Entry 8W9C (electron microscopy, 3.30 A resolution); this record covers chains A and B of the 6 polymer chains in the assembly.

== Chain A ==
Molecule: Transcriptional regulatory protein SIN3
Source organism: Saccharomyces cerevisiae
UniProt: P22579 (SIN3_YEAST); numbering as in UniProt (aligned over 1-1536)
Chain sequence (1536 residues; row label = number of the first residue in the row):
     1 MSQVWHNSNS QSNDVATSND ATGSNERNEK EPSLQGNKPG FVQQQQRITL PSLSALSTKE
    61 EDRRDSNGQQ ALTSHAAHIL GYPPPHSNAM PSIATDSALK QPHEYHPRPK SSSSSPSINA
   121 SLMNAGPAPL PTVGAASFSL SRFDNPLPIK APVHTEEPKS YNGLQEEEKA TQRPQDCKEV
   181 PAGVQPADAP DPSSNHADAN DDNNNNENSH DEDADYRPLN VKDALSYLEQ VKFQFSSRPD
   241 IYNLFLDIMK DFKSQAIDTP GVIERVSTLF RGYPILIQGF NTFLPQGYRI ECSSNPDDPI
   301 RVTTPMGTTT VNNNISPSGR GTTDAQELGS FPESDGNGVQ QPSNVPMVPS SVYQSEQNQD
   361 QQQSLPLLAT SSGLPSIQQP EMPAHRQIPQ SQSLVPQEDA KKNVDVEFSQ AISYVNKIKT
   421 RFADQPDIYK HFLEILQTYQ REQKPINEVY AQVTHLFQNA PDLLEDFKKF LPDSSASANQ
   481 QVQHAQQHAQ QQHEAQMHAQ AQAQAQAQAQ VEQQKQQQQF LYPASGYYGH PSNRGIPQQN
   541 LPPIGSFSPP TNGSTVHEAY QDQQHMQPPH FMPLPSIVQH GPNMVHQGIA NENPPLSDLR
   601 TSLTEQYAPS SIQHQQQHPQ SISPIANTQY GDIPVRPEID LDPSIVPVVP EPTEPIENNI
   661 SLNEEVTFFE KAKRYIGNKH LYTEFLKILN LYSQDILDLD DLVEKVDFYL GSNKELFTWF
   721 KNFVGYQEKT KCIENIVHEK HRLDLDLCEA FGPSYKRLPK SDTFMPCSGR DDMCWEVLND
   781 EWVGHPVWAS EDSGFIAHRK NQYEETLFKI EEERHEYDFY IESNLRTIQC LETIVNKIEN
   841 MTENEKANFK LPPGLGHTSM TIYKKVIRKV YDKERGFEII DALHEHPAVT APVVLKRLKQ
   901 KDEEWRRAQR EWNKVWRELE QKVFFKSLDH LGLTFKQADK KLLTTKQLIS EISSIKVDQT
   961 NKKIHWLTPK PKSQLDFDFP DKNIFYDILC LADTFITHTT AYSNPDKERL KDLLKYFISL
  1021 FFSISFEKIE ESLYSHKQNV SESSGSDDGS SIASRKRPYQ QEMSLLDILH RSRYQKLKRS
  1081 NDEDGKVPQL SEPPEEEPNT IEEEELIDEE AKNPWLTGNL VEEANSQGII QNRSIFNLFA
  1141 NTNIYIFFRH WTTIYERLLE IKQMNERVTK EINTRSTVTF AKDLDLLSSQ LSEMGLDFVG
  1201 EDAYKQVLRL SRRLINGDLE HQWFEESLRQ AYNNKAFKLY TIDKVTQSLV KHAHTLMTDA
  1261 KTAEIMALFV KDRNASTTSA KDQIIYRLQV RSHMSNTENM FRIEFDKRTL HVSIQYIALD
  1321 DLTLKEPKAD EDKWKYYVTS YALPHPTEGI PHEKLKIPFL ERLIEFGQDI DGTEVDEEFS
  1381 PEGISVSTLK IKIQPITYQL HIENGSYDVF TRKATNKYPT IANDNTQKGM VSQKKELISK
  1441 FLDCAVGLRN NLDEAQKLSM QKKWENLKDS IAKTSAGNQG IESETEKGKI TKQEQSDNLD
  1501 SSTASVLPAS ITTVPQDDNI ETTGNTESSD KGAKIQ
Not modelled in the structure: 1-662, 727-748, 1042-1062, 1082-1117, 1348-1536
Curated features (UniProtKB/Swiss-Prot):
  - modified residue: S137 (Phosphoserine), T303 (Phosphothreonine), T304 (Phosphothreonine), S316 (Phosphoserine), S1046 (Phosphoserine)

== Chain B ==
Molecule: Histone deacetylase RPD3
Source organism: Saccharomyces cerevisiae
UniProt: P32561 (RPD3_YEAST); numbering as in UniProt (aligned over 1-433)
Chain sequence (433 residues; row label = number of the first residue in the row):
     1 MVYEATPFDP ITVKPSDKRR VAYFYDADVG NYAYGAGHPM KPHRIRMAHS LIMNYGLYKK
    61 MEIYRAKPAT KQEMCQFHTD EYIDFLSRVT PDNLEMFKRE SVKFNVGDDC PVFDGLYEYC
   121 SISGGGSMEG AARLNRGKCD VAVNYAGGLH HAKKSEASGF CYLNDIVLGI IELLRYHPRV
   181 LYIDIDVHHG DGVEEAFYTT DRVMTCSFHK YGEFFPGTGE LRDIGVGAGK NYAVNVPLRD
   241 GIDDATYRSV FEPVIKKIME WYQPSAVVLQ CGGDSLSGDR LGCFNLSMEG HANCVNYVKS
   301 FGIPMMVVGG GGYTMRNVAR TWCFETGLLN NVVLDKDLPY NEYYEYYGPD YKLSVRPSNM
   361 FNVNTPEYLD KVMTNIFANL ENTKYAPSVQ LNHTPRDAED LGDVEEDSAE AKDTKGGSQY
   421 ARDLHVEHDN EFY
Not modelled in the structure: 1, 387-433
Curated features (UniProtKB/Swiss-Prot):
  - motif: R320 to Y340 (ESA1-RPD3 motif)
  - active site: H151
  - modified residue: T394 (Phosphothreonine), S408 (Phosphoserine)
Metal / ion sites: K+ site 1: D184, D186, H188, S207; Zn2+: D186, D274; K+ site 2: F197, T200, V203, Y232

== Chain A / chain B interface ==
Pairs across the interface (121; chain A residue first):
  E749(A) with V226(B)
  F751(A) with R222(B); G225(B); K230(B)
  G752(A) with R222(B); D223(B)
  P753(A) with E220(B); D223(B)
  S754(A) with T218(B); D223(B), hydrogen bond
  Y755(A) with E194(B), hydrogen bond; E195(B); Y198(B); D223(B)
  M765(A) with T79(B); E81(B)
  P766(A) with D80(B)
  C767(A) with H78(B), hydrogen bond (side chain-backbone); T79(B); D80(B), hydrogen bond (backbone-side chain)
  S768(A) with D80(B), hydrogen bond
  G769(A) with Q72(B); C75(B); Q76(B)
  R770(A) with C75(B); F77(B), hydrogen bond (side chain-backbone); K154(B)
  D771(A) with R175(B), salt bridge
  M773(A) with L174(B); R202(B)
  C774(A) with Q76(B); I171(B), hydrophobic
  V777(A) with L174(B), hydrophobic; F197(B), hydrophobic; T200(B); R202(B)
  L778(A) with Q76(B); I171(B), hydrophobic; A196(B); F197(B), hydrophobic
  N779(A) with E195(B), hydrogen bond (side chain-backbone); A196(B), hydrogen bond (backbone-backbone); T199(B)
  D780(A) with K154(B)
  W782(A) with E195(B); T199(B); V226(B)
  G784(A) with K153(B)
  H785(A) with E156(B), salt bridge
  P786(A) with P216(B)
  A789(A) with G217(B); T218(B)
  F795(A) with E213(B); F214(B); F215(B); P216(B); G217(B)
  I796(A) with E213(B), hydrogen bond (backbone-backbone)
  H798(A) with D240(B); C283(B)
  K800(A) with D279(B); G282(B), hydrogen bond (side chain-backbone)
  E804(A) with G278(B)
  F808(A) with D279(B); R280(B); T314(B)
  E811(A) with Y313(B); T314(B); M315(B), hydrogen bond (side chain-backbone); R316(B)
  E812(A) with G37(B); R280(B), salt bridge
  R814(A) with E345(B), hydrogen bond (side chain-backbone); Y346(B)
  H815(A) with K41(B); H43(B); M315(B); Y346(B)
  D818(A) with H43(B), salt bridge; Y343(B); Y346(B), hydrogen bond
  F819(A) with N31(B); A33(B), hydrophobic
  E822(A) with N31(B); R46(B)
  R826(A) with D28(B), salt bridge
  T858(A) with D28(B); R65(B)
  S859(A) with Y32(B); E118(B)
  M860(A) with E118(B)
  T861(A) with G115(B); E118(B)
  I862(A) with N31(B); Y32(B), hydrophobic
  K865(A) with N31(B), hydrogen bond (side chain-backbone)
  R868(A) with D114(B), salt bridge
  N913(A) with E345(B), hydrogen bond
  R917(A) with E345(B), salt bridge; Y351(B)
  E920(A) with G348(B); P349(B)
  Q921(A) with P349(B)
  F924(A) with P349(B)
  F925(A) with R356(B)
  L928(A) with R356(B); S358(B); N359(B)
  D929(A) with N359(B)
  H930(A) with S358(B); N359(B), hydrogen bond (backbone-side chain); M360(B)
  L931(A) with N359(B)
  V1178(A) with D337(B)
  F1180(A) with Y340(B), hydrophobic; Y344(B), hydrophobic
  L1186(A) with Y344(B), hydrophobic; Y351(B)
  L1187(A) with P349(B)
  N1234(A) with N359(B), hydrogen bond (backbone-side chain)
  F1237(A) with N359(B)
Interface residues without a listed pair, chain A (67 interface residues in all): L807, S823, H857, S1176, A1181, N1233
Interface residues without a listed pair, chain B (77 interface residues in all): A27, G30, G35, S158, D191, I224, K352, P357

== Summary ==
The interface between chain A and chain B involves 67 residues on one side and 77 on the other; the contacts
include 17 hydrogen bonds and 7 salt bridges. Among the polar pairs are D771(A)-R175(B), H785(A)-E156(B) and
E812(A)-R280(B).
Here chain A is Transcriptional regulatory protein SIN3 and chain B is Histone deacetylase RPD3, both from
Saccharomyces cerevisiae. Entry 8W9C (Cryo-EM structure of the Rpd3S complex from budding yeast) was
determined by electron microscopy (same publication as 8W9D, 8W9E and 8W9F).
